PDB entry 8T9G | electron microscopy, 6.20 A resolution (low resolution: residue-level contacts below are approximate; hydrogen-bond / salt-bridge calls are withheld) | chains T and I of the 21 polymer chains in the assembly

Chain T:
Molecule: 215-nt DNA strand
Sequence (215 nucleotides; row label = number of the first residue in the row):
     6 GACTGTGTGC CCGTCAGACG CTGCGCCGCC GGCGGCCGGA GAATCCCGGT GCCGAGGCCG
    66 CCCTATTGGT CGTAGACAGC CCCAGCACCG CCTAAACGCA CGTACGCGCC GTCCCCCGCG
   126 TTTTAACCGC CAAGGGGATT ACCCCCCAGT CCCCAGGCAC GTGCCAGATA TATACATCCC
   186 GTACGCACGC ACATCATTCG ATCGGAGCTC CCGAT

Chain I:
Name: Histone-lysine N-methyltransferase EZH2
From: Homo sapiens
Notes: EC 2.1.1.356
UniProtKB: Q15910 (EZH2_HUMAN), isoform Q15910-2; numbering as in UniProt (aligned over 2-751)
Chain sequence (753 residues; row label = number of the first residue in the row; numbers below 1 keep their minus sign (Ser-1 is residue -1)):
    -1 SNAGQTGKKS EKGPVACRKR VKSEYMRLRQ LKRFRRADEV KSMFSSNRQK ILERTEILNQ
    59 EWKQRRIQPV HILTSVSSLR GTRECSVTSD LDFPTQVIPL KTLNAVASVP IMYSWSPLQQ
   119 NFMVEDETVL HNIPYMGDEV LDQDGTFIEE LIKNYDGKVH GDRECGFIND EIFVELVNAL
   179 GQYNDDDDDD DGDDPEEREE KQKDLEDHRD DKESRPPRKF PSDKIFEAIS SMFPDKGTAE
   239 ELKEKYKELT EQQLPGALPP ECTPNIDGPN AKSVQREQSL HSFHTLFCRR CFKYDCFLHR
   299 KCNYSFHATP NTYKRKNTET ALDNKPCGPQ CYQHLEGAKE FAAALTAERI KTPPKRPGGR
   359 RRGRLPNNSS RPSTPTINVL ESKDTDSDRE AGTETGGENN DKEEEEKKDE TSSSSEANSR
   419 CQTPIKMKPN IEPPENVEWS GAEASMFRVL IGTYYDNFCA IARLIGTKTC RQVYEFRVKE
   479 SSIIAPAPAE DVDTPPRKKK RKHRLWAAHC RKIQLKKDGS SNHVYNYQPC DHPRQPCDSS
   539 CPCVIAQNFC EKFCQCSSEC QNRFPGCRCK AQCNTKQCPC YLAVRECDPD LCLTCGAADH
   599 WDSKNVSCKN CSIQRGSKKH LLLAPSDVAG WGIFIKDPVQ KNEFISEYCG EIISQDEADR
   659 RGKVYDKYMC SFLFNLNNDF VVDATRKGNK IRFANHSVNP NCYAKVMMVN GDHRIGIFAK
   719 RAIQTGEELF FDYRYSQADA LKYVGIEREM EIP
Disordered / not traced: -1 to 16, 182-219, 298-303, 345-430
Sequence notes: expression tag (-1 to 1); conflict Ala14 (Cys in Q15910), Cys15 (Trp in Q15910)
Swiss-Prot annotation at these positions:
  - region: Lys39 to Val68 (Interaction with EED)
  - modified residue (Phosphoserine): Ser21, Ser76
  - glycosylation: Ser75 (O-linked (GlcNAc) serine)
  - cross-link: Lys634 (Glycyl lysine isopeptide (Lys-Gly) (interchain with G-Cter in SUMO2))
  - natural variant: Pro132 (P132S: In WVS), Tyr133 (Y133C: In WVS), Met134 (M134T: In WVS), Tyr153 (deletion: In WVS), Lys156 (K156E: In WVS), Asp185 (D185H: Decreased histone methyltransferase activity), His279 (H279R: In WVS), Cys571 (C571W: Found in a patient with myelodysplastic syndrome and myelodysplastic-myeloproliferative neoplasms), Lys740 (E740K: In WVS; uncertain significance; this construct carries the variant)
  - mutagenesis: Ser21 (S21A: Enhances methyltransferase activity towards 'Lys-27' of histone H3 and abrogates phosphorylation by PKB/AKT1 ...), Ser75 (S75A: Reduced protein stability)
Ligand contacts: S-adenosylhomocysteine (SAH): Val626, Ala627, Gly628, Trp629, Gly630, Met667, Ser669, Phe691, Asn693, His694, Tyr731, Tyr741, Val742, Gly743, Ile744
What the authors report for this chain:
  - mutagenesis - K510R/K514R/K515R: unchanged catalytic activity
  - mutagenesis - K568A/Q570A/K574A/Q575A: abolished catalytic activity
  - conformationally variable residues (order/disorder transition): His501 to Gly517 (from molecular simulation)

Interface between chain T and chain I:
Residue-residue contacts - 14 pairs, chain T then chain I:
  DG44(T) - Ala569(I)
  DG44(T) - Gln570(I)
  DG44(T) - Gln575(I)
  DA45(T) - Cys567(I)
  DA45(T) - Lys568(I)
  DA45(T) - Ala569(I)
  DA45(T) - Gln570(I)
  DA45(T) - Gln575(I)
  DG46(T) - Arg566(I)
  DA47(T) - Lys500(I)
  DC124(T) - Arg502(I)
  DG125(T) - Arg502(I)
  DG125(T) - Leu503(I)
  DT126(T) - Leu503(I)
Also at the interface, not in a pair above, chain T (8 interface residues in all): DG43
Also at the interface, not in a pair above, chain I (11 interface residues in all): Cys576, Pro577

In short:
8 residues of chain T face 11 of chain I across their interface. Ligands of chain I: S-adenosylhomocysteine.
Curated annotation (UniProt) lists 2 mutagenesis sites on chain I. From the paper: K568A/Q570A/K574A/Q575A of
chain I abolish catalytic activity; conformational variability at His501(I).
Chain T is a 215-nt DNA strand and chain I is Histone-lysine N-methyltransferase EZH2 (Homo sapiens); the
structure, Automethylated PRC2 dimer bound to nucleosome, was determined by electron microscopy together with
8TAS and 8TB9 from the same study.
